1Q82 - chains A and Z of the 31 polymer chains in the assembly; structure by X-ray diffraction, 2.98 A resolution.

== Chain A ==
Molecule: 23S ribosomal RNA
Organism: Haloarcula marismortui
Sequence (2922 nucleotides; each row starts with the number of its first residue):
     2 UUGGCUACUAUGCCAGCUGGUGGAUUGCUCGGCUCAGGCGCUGAUGAAGG
    52 ACGUGCCAAGCUGCGAUAAGCCAUGGGGAGCCGCACGGAGGCGAAGAACC
   102 AUGGAUUUCCGAAUGAGAAUCUCUCUAACAAUUGCUUCGCGCAAUGAGGA
   152 ACCCCGAGAACUGAAACAUCUCAGUAUCGGGAGGAACAGAAAACGCAAUG
   202 UGAUGUCGUUAGUAACCGCGAGUGAACGCGAUACAGCCCAAACCGAAGCC
   252 CUCACGGGCAAUGUGGUGUCAGGGCUACCUCUCAUCAGCCGACCGUCUCG
   302 ACGAAGUCUCUUGGAACAGAGCGUGAUACAGGGUGACAACCCCGUACUCG
   352 AGACCAGUACGACGUGCGGUAGUGCCAGAGUAGCGGGGGUUGGAUAUCCC
   402 UCGCGAAUAACGCAGGCAUCGACUGCGAAGGCUAAACACAACCUGAGACC
   452 GAUAGUGAACAAGUAGUGUGAACGAACGCUGCAAAGUACCCUCAGAAGGG
   502 AGGCGAAAUAGAGCAUGAAAUCAGUUGGCGAUCGAGCGACAGGGCAUACA
   552 AGGUCCCUCGACGAAUGACCGACGCGCGAGCGUCCAGUAAGACUCACGGG
   602 AAGCCGAUGUUCUGUCGUACGUUUUGAAAAACGAGCCAGGGAGUGUGUCU
   652 GCAUGGCAAGUCUAACCGGAGUAUCCGGGGAGGCACAGGGAAACCGACAU
   702 GGCCGCAGGGCUUUGCCCGAGGGCCGCCGUCUUCAAGGGCGGGGAGCCAU
   752 GUGGACACGACCCGAAUCCGGACGAUCUACGCAUGGACAAGAUGAAGCGU
   802 GCCGAAAGGCACGUGGAAGUCUGUUAGAGUUGGUGUCCUACAAUACCCUC
   852 UCGUGAUCUAUGUGUAGGGGUGAAAGGCCCAUCGAGUCCGGCAACAGCUG
   902 GUUCCAAUCGAAACAUGUCGAAGCAUGACCUCCGCCGAGGUAGUCUGUGA
   952 GGUAGAGCGACCGAUUGGUGUGUCCGCCUCCGAGAGGAGUCGGCACACCU
  1002 GUCAAACUCCAAACUUACAGACGCCGUUUGACGCGGGGAUUCCGGUGCGC
  1052 GGGGUAAGCCUGUGUACCAGGAGGGGAACAACCCAGAGAUAGGUUAAGGU
  1102 CCCCAAGUGUGGAUUAAGUGUAAUCCUCUGAAGGUGGUCUCGAGCCCUAG
  1152 ACAGCCGGGAGGUGAGCUUAGAAGCAGCUACCCUCUAAGAAAAGCGUAAC
  1202 AGCUUACCGGCCGAGGUUUGAGGCGCCCAAAAUGAUCGGGACUCAAAUCC
  1252 ACCACCGAGACCUGUCCGUACCACUCAUACUGGUAAUCGAGUAGAUUGGC
  1302 GCUCUAAUUGGAUGGAAGUAGGGGUGAAAACUCCUAUGGACCGAUUAGUG
  1352 ACGAAAAUCCUGGCCAUAGUAGCAGCGAUAGUCGGGUGAGAACCCCGACG
  1402 GCCUAAUGGAUAAGGGUUCCUCAGCACUGCUGAUCAGCUGAGGGUUAGCC
  1452 GGUCCUAAGUCAUACCGCAACUCGACUAUGACGAAAUGGGAAACGGGUUA
  1502 AUAUUCCCGUGCCACUAUGCAGUGAAAGUUGACGCCCUGGGGUCGAUCAC
  1552 GCUGGGCAUUCGCCCAGUCGAACCGUCCAACUCCGUGGAAGCCGUAAUGG
  1602 CAGGAAGCGGACGAACGGCGGCAUAGGGAAACGUGAUUCAACCUGGGGCC
  1652 CAUGAAAAGACGAGCAUAGUGUCCGUACCGAGAACCGACACAGGUGUCCA
  1702 UGGCGGCGAAAGCCAAGGCCUGUCGGGAGCAACCAACGUUAGGGAAUUCG
  1752 GCAAGUUAGUCCCGUACCUUCGGAAGAAGGGAUGCCUGCUCCGGAACGGA
  1802 GCAGGUCGCAGUGACUCGGAAGCUCGGACUGUCUAGUAACAACAUAGGUG
  1852 ACCGCAAAUCCGCAAGGACUCGUACGGUCACUGAAUCCUGCCCAGUGCAG
  1902 GUAUCUGAACACCUCGUACAAGAGGACGAAGGACCUGUCAACGGCGGGGG
  1952 UAACUAUGACCCUCUUAAGGUAGCGUAGUACCUUGCCGCAUCAGUAGCGG
  2002 CUUGCAUGAAUGGAUUAACCAGAGCUUCACUGUCCCAACGUUGGGCCCGG
  2052 UGAACUGUACAUUCCAGUGCGGAGUCUGGAGACACCCAGGGGGAAGCGAA
  2102 GACCCUAUGGAGCUUUACUGCAGGCUGUCGCUGAGACGUGGUCGCCGAUG
  2152 UGCAGCAUAGGUAGGAGACACUACACAGGUACCCGCGCUAGCGGGCCACC
  2202 GAGUCAACAGUGAAAUACUACCCGUCGGUGACUGCGACUCUCACUCCGGG
  2252 AGGAGGACACCGAUAGCCGGGCAGUUUGACUGGGGCGGUACGCGCUCGAA
  2302 AAGAUAUCGAGCGCGCCCUAUGGCUAUCUCAGCCGGGACAGAGACCCGGC
  2352 GAAGAGUGCAAGAGCAAAAGAUAGCUUGACAGUGUUCUUCCCAACGAGGA
  2402 ACGCUGACGCGAAAGCGUGGUCUAGCGAACCAAUUAGCCUGCUUGAUGCG
  2452 GGCAAUUGAUGACAGAAAAGCUACCCUAGGGAUAACAGAGUCGUCACUCG
  2502 CAAGAGCACAUAUCGACCGAGUGGCUUGCUACCUCGAUGUCGGUUCCCUC
  2552 CAUCCUGCCCGUGCAGAAGCGGGCAAGGGUGAGGUUGUUCGCCUAUUAAA
  2602 GGAGGUCGUGAGCUGGGUUUAGACCGUCGUGAGACAGGUCGGCUGCUAUC
  2652 UACUGGGUGUGUAAUGGUGUCUGACAAGAACGACCGUAUAGUACGAGAGG
  2702 AACUACGGUUGGUGGCCACUGGUGUACCGGUUGUUCGAGAGAGCACGUGC
  2752 CGGGUAGCCACGCCACACGGGGUAAGAGCUGAACGCAUCUAAGCUCGAAA
  2802 CCCACUUGGAAAAGAGACACCGCCGAGGUCCCGCGUACAAGACGCGGUCG
  2852 AUAGACUCGGGGUGUGCGCGUCGAGGUAACGAGACGUUAAGCCCACGAGC
  2902 ACUAACAGACCAAAGCCAUCAU
Disordered / not traced: 2-9, 126-127, 715, 971-998, 1560, 1952-1963, 2137-2236, 2339-2343, 2665-2666, 2915-2923
Ion coordination: Mg2+ site 1 near G28 (its only coordinating residue here); Na+ site 1: C40, G41; Na+ site 2: G56, A59, G61; Na+ site 3 near U108 (its only coordinating residue here); Mg2+ site 2 near U115 (its only coordinating residue here); Na+ site 4: C141, G142; Na+ site 5 near U146 (its only coordinating residue here); Mg2+ site 3: C162, U2276; K+: C162, U163, U172; Mg2+ site 4: A165, A167, C168; Na+ site 6: A165, A166; Mg2+ site 5: A166, G219; 65 more Na+ sites not listed; 96 more Mg2+ sites not listed
Residues lining bound ligands: puromycin-5'-monophosphate (PPU): G2102, A2103, A2486, C2487, U2541, C2542, G2588, C2608, G2618, U2619, U2620
From the paper describing this entry:
  - binding site for CC-puromycin: G2588
  - catalytic residues: A2486 (proposed by the authors, not directly observed)

== Chain Z ==
Protein: 50S ribosomal protein L32E
Organism: Haloarcula marismortui
UniProtKB: P12736 (RL32_HALMA); residue numbers follow UniProt; this construct covers 1-240
Sequence (240 residues; numbered 1 to 240; the number before each row is that of its first residue):
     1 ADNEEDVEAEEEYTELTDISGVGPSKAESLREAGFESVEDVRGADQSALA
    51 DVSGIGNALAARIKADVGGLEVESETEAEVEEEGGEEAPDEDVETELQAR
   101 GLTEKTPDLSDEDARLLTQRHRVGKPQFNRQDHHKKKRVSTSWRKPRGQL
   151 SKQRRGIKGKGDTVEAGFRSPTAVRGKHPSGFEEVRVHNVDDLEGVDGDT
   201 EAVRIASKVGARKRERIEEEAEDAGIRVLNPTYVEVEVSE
Disordered / not traced: 1-94, 237-240
Ion coordination: Mg2+: His133, Lys136, Val139

== Interface between chain A and chain Z ==
Residue-residue contacts - 172 pairs, chain A then chain Z:
  G320(A) - Arg212(Z)  hydrogen bond to the sugar
  A521(A) - Lys137(Z)  salt bridge to the phosphate
  U522(A) - Lys137(Z)  salt bridge to the phosphate
  G537(A) - Lys135(Z)  hydrogen bond to the sugar
  G537(A) - Lys160(Z)  sugar contact
  C538(A) - His134(Z)  salt bridge to the phosphate
  C538(A) - Lys135(Z)  salt bridge to the phosphate
  G539(A) - His134(Z)  hydrogen bond to the sugar
  G539(A) - Gly159(Z)  hydrogen bond to the base
  A540(A) - Gln127(Z)  hydrogen bond to the phosphate
  A540(A) - Gly159(Z)  sugar contact
  A540(A) - Gly161(Z)  sugar contact
  C541(A) - Pro126(Z)  phosphate contact
  C541(A) - Gln127(Z)  hydrogen bond to the phosphate
  A551(A) - Tyr233(Z)  phosphate contact
  A552(A) - Arg204(Z)  hydrogen bond to the phosphate
  A552(A) - Leu229(Z)  sugar contact
  A552(A) - Asn230(Z)  sugar contact
  A552(A) - Pro231(Z)  phosphate contact
  A552(A) - Tyr233(Z)  hydrogen bond to the phosphate
  G553(A) - His178(Z)  salt bridge to the phosphate
  G553(A) - Pro179(Z)  sugar contact
  G553(A) - Arg204(Z)  salt bridge to the phosphate
  G554(A) - His178(Z)  salt bridge to the phosphate
  G554(A) - Ser180(Z)  phosphate contact
  G554(A) - Arg227(Z)  salt bridge to the phosphate
  U555(A) - His121(Z)  phosphate contact
  C556(A) - His121(Z)  salt bridge to the phosphate
  C594(A) - Arg122(Z)  hydrogen bond to the sugar
  U595(A) - Thr118(Z)  phosphate contact
  U595(A) - Arg122(Z)  salt bridge to the phosphate
  C617(A) - Lys158(Z)  hydrogen bond to the sugar
  C617(A) - Gly159(Z)  base contact
  G618(A) - Lys158(Z)  sugar contact
  G618(A) - Lys160(Z)  hydrogen bond to the sugar
  A620(A) - Asp132(Z)  hydrogen bond to the sugar
  A620(A) - Lys135(Z)  hydrogen bond to the sugar
  A620(A) - Lys152(Z)  phosphate contact
  A620(A) - Lys160(Z)  salt bridge to the phosphate
  C621(A) - Gln131(Z)  hydrogen bond to the phosphate
  C621(A) - Asp132(Z)  sugar contact
  C621(A) - Ser151(Z)  phosphate contact
  C621(A) - Lys152(Z)  salt bridge to the phosphate
  G622(A) - Gln131(Z)  hydrogen bond to the phosphate
  G622(A) - Arg147(Z)  phosphate contact
  G622(A) - Gly148(Z)  hydrogen bond to the phosphate
  G622(A) - Ser151(Z)  hydrogen bond to the phosphate
  U623(A) - Gly148(Z)  phosphate contact
  U623(A) - Gln149(Z)  hydrogen bond to the phosphate
  U623(A) - Leu150(Z)  base contact
  U624(A) - Leu150(Z)  base contact
  U625(A) - Leu150(Z)  base contact
  A628(A) - Leu150(Z)  sugar contact
  A629(A) - Lys152(Z)  salt bridge to the phosphate
  C637(A) - Lys136(Z)  salt bridge to the phosphate
  C637(A) - Arg138(Z)  salt bridge to the phosphate
  C638(A) - Lys136(Z)  phosphate contact
  C638(A) - Lys137(Z)  hydrogen bond to the phosphate
  C638(A) - Arg138(Z)  salt bridge to the phosphate
  A639(A) - Arg138(Z)  phosphate contact
  C905(A) - Arg144(Z)  salt bridge to the phosphate
  C906(A) - Trp143(Z)  hydrogen bond to the phosphate
  C906(A) - Arg144(Z)  phosphate contact
  C906(A) - Lys145(Z)  hydrogen bond to the phosphate
  C906(A) - Arg147(Z)  salt bridge to the phosphate
  A907(A) - Trp143(Z)  hydrogen bond to the phosphate
  A907(A) - Lys145(Z)  phosphate contact
  A907(A) - Val164(Z)  phosphate contact
  A908(A) - Glu165(Z)  phosphate contact
  A908(A) - Ala166(Z)  hydrogen bond to the phosphate
  G1071(A) - Gln149(Z)  phosphate contact
  G1071(A) - Arg154(Z)  sugar contact
  G1072(A) - Arg154(Z)  salt bridge to the phosphate
  G1072(A) - Arg155(Z)  phosphate contact
  A1073(A) - Arg155(Z)  sugar contact
  A1073(A) - Gly156(Z)  hydrogen bond to the sugar
  A1073(A) - Ile157(Z)  phosphate contact
  G1074(A) - Ile157(Z)  phosphate contact
  G1074(A) - Lys158(Z)  hydrogen bond to the phosphate
  G1075(A) - Lys158(Z)  salt bridge to the phosphate
  G1089(A) - Glu165(Z)  hydrogen bond to the sugar
  G1089(A) - Gly167(Z)  hydrogen bond to the base
  A1090(A) - Gly167(Z)  sugar contact
  A1090(A) - Phe168(Z)  sugar contact
  U1091(A) - Val123(Z)  sugar contact
  G1260(A) - Lys158(Z)  base contact
  U1266(A) - Arg115(Z)  hydrogen bond to the phosphate
  U1266(A) - Gln119(Z)  hydrogen bond to the sugar
  C1267(A) - Glu112(Z)  phosphate contact
  C1267(A) - Arg115(Z)  salt bridge to the phosphate
  C1267(A) - Leu116(Z)  sugar contact
  C1267(A) - Gln119(Z)  sugar contact
  C1267(A) - Pro171(Z)  sugar contact
  C1268(A) - Ala166(Z)  hydrogen bond to the sugar
  C1268(A) - Gly167(Z)  base contact
  C1268(A) - Arg169(Z)  sugar contact
  C1268(A) - Ser170(Z)  sugar contact
  C1268(A) - Pro171(Z)  sugar contact
  C1268(A) - Thr172(Z)  hydrogen bond to the phosphate
  C1268(A) - Arg175(Z)  hydrogen bond to the phosphate
  G1269(A) - Ala166(Z)  sugar contact
  G1269(A) - Arg175(Z)  salt bridge to the phosphate
  U1293(A) - Gln149(Z)  hydrogen bond to the sugar
  U1293(A) - Arg154(Z)  sugar contact
  A1294(A) - Gln149(Z)  phosphate contact
  G1311(A) - His188(Z)  sugar contact
  G1311(A) - Asn189(Z)  phosphate contact
  G1311(A) - Lys208(Z)  base contact
  G1312(A) - His188(Z)  sugar contact
  G1312(A) - Asn189(Z)  phosphate contact
  G1312(A) - Lys208(Z)  hydrogen bond to the sugar
  G1312(A) - Val209(Z)  hydrogen bond to the sugar
  G1312(A) - Lys213(Z)  salt bridge to the phosphate
  A1313(A) - Lys208(Z)  sugar contact
  A1313(A) - Val209(Z)  phosphate contact
  A1313(A) - Gly210(Z)  hydrogen bond to the phosphate
  A1313(A) - Lys213(Z)  salt bridge to the phosphate
  U1314(A) - Gly210(Z)  phosphate contact
  G1315(A) - Gly210(Z)  sugar contact
  G1315(A) - Ala211(Z)  hydrogen bond to the phosphate
  G1315(A) - Arg212(Z)  hydrogen bond to the base
  G1315(A) - Glu215(Z)  hydrogen bond to the base
  G1316(A) - Gly210(Z)  phosphate contact
  G1316(A) - Ala211(Z)  hydrogen bond to the phosphate
  A1317(A) - Lys208(Z)  phosphate contact
  A1318(A) - Lys208(Z)  phosphate contact
  G1324(A) - Arg204(Z)  base contact
  G1325(A) - Pro179(Z)  sugar contact
  U1326(A) - Arg120(Z)  hydrogen bond to the phosphate
  U1326(A) - Gly176(Z)  sugar contact
  U1326(A) - Lys177(Z)  sugar contact
  G1327(A) - Arg120(Z)  salt bridge to the phosphate
  G1327(A) - Lys125(Z)  salt bridge to the phosphate
  G1327(A) - Arg169(Z)  hydrogen bond to the phosphate
  G1327(A) - Ser170(Z)  phosphate contact
  G1327(A) - Arg175(Z)  phosphate contact
  G1327(A) - Gly176(Z)  hydrogen bond to the phosphate
  A1328(A) - Phe128(Z)  sugar contact
  A1328(A) - Val164(Z)  sugar contact
  A1328(A) - Glu165(Z)  base contact
  A1328(A) - Ala166(Z)  base contact
  A1328(A) - Phe168(Z)  sugar contact
  A1328(A) - Arg169(Z)  salt bridge to the phosphate
  A1328(A) - Ser170(Z)  hydrogen bond to the phosphate
  A1328(A) - Arg175(Z)  salt bridge to the phosphate
  A1329(A) - Lys125(Z)  salt bridge to the phosphate
  A1329(A) - Phe128(Z)  phosphate contact
  A1329(A) - Trp143(Z)  phosphate contact
  A1329(A) - Val164(Z)  sugar contact
  A1329(A) - Arg169(Z)  base contact
  A1330(A) - Ser142(Z)  sugar contact
  A1330(A) - Trp143(Z)  hydrogen bond to the phosphate
  A1330(A) - Arg144(Z)  phosphate contact
  A1331(A) - Ser142(Z)  hydrogen bond to the phosphate
  A1331(A) - Arg144(Z)  salt bridge to the phosphate
  U1333(A) - Arg186(Z)  hydrogen bond to the phosphate
  U1333(A) - Arg204(Z)  sugar contact
  C1334(A) - Arg186(Z)  salt bridge to the phosphate
  C1334(A) - Arg204(Z)  hydrogen bond to the sugar
  C1334(A) - Ile205(Z)  sugar contact
  C1334(A) - Ala206(Z)  phosphate contact
  C1334(A) - Ser207(Z)  hydrogen bond to the phosphate
  C1334(A) - Asn230(Z)  hydrogen bond to the phosphate
  C1335(A) - Ser207(Z)  phosphate contact
  C1335(A) - Asn230(Z)  hydrogen bond to the phosphate
  C1343(A) - Lys208(Z)  hydrogen bond to the sugar
  G1344(A) - Lys208(Z)  sugar contact
  A1356(A) - Arg130(Z)  salt bridge to the phosphate
  A1356(A) - Asp132(Z)  base contact
  A1356(A) - Arg138(Z)  hydrogen bond to the base
  A1356(A) - Val139(Z)  base contact
  U2059(A) - Lys136(Z)  hydrogen bond to the sugar
Also at the interface, not in a pair above, chain A (76 interface residues in all): A319, C596, G636, G1290, A2060
Also at the interface, not in a pair above, chain Z (77 interface residues in all): Val174, Arg214, Arg216

== Summary ==
Chain A and chain Z form an interface of 76 and 77 residues respectively; the contacts include 54 hydrogen
bonds and 32 salt bridges. Polar contacts include G539(A)-Gly159(Z), G1089(A)-Gly167(Z) and
G1315(A)-Arg212(Z). Chain A binds puromycin-5'-monophosphate. C40(A) and G41(A) form the Na+ site 1. From the
paper: the catalytic residue A2486(A); a binding site for CC-puromycin at G2588(A).
Chain A is 23S ribosomal RNA and chain Z is 50S ribosomal protein L32E, both from Haloarcula marismortui; the
structure, Crystal Structure of CC-Puromycin bound to the A-site of the 50S ribosomal subunit, was determined
by X-ray diffraction (same publication as 1Q7Y, 1Q81, 1Q86 and 1M90).
